Entry 3KH2 (X-ray diffraction, 2.71 A resolution); this record covers chains E and F of the 4 polymer chains in the assembly.

[Chain E (and F)]
Protein: Prevent host death protein
Organism: Bacteriophage P1
Notes: chain F of this document is another copy of the same molecule, construct and numbering; everything in this record applies to it too
Reference sequence: Q06253 (PHD_BPP1); residues 1-73 here = UniProt positions 1-73
Sequence (73 residues; numbered 1 to 73; the number before each row is that of its first residue):
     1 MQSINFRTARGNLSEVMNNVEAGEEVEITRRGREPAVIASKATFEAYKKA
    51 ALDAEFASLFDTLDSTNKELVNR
Disordered / not traced: 1
Modified positions: Mse1 (selenomethionine); Mse17 (selenomethionine; parent Met)
Sequence notes: engineered mutation Mse17 (Leu in Q06253), Ala39 (Val in Q06253)
Swiss-Prot annotation at these positions:
  - region: Ala50 to Arg73 (Sufficient for antitoxin activity, its presence prevents formation of a doc-EF-Tu complex)
  - mutagenesis: Phe44 (F44A: Significantly decreases repressor activity, binds DNA less well, inhibits doc normally), Tyr47 (Y47A: Decreases repressor activity, binds DNA less well, inhibits doc normally), Lys48 (K48M: Decreases repressor activity, binds DNA less well, inhibits doc normally)

[Chain E / chain F interface]
Residue-residue contacts (49; chain E residue first):
  Phe6(E) with Leu13(F)
  Arg10(E) with Arg10(F), hydrogen bond (backbone-side chain); Gly11(F)
  Gly11(E) with Arg10(F)
  Leu13(E) with Phe6(F)
  Mse17(E) with Arg30(F); Ala36(F), hydrophobic
  Asn18(E) with Arg30(F), hydrogen bond
  Glu21(E) with Arg33(F), salt bridge; Glu34(F)
  Glu25(E) with Phe44(F); Lys48(F), salt bridge
  Glu27(E) with Lys41(F), salt bridge
  Ile28(E) with Mse17(F)
  Arg30(E) with Ser14(F); Mse17(F); Asn18(F), hydrogen bond
  Arg33(E) with Asn18(F), hydrogen bond
  Glu34(E) with Glu21(F)
  Pro35(E) with Ser40(F); Lys41(F), hydrogen bond (backbone-backbone)
  Ala36(E) with Ala39(F); Lys41(F)
  Val37(E) with Val37(F); Ile38(F); Ala39(F), hydrogen bond (backbone-backbone); Lys41(F); Phe44(F), hydrophobic
  Ile38(E) with Val37(F)
  Ala39(E) with Ala36(F); Val37(F), hydrogen bond (backbone-backbone); Phe44(F), hydrophobic
  Ser40(E) with Glu34(F)
  Lys41(E) with Glu27(F), salt bridge; Pro35(F), hydrogen bond (backbone-backbone); Val37(F)
  Phe44(E) with Glu25(F); Val37(F), hydrophobic; Ala39(F), hydrophobic
  Tyr47(E) with Phe44(F), hydrophobic; Tyr47(F); Lys48(F), hydrogen bond; Ala51(F), hydrophobic
  Lys48(E) with Glu25(F), salt bridge; Tyr47(F)
  Ala50(E) with Ala50(F); Ala51(F), hydrophobic
  Ala51(E) with Tyr47(F), hydrophobic; Ala50(F), hydrophobic
Interface residues without a listed pair, chain E (29 interface residues in all): Ala9, Ser14, Val20, Ala42
Interface residues without a listed pair, chain F (27 interface residues in all): Val20, Ile28

[In short]
29 residues of chain E and 27 residues of chain F are in contact, with 9 hydrogen bonds and 5 salt bridges.
Polar contacts include Glu21(E)-Arg33(F), Glu25(E)-Lys48(F) and Glu27(E)-Lys41(F). Curated annotation
(UniProt) lists 3 mutagenesis sites on chain E.
Chain E and chain F are both Prevent host death protein (Bacteriophage P1); the structure, Crystal structure
of the P1 bacteriophage Doc toxin (F68S) in complex with the Phd antitoxin (L17M/V39A). ..., was determined by
X-ray diffraction (same publication as 2INW, 2ICT and 2H28).
